1EG5 - chains A and B; structure by X-ray diffraction, 2.00 A resolution.

[Chain A (and B)]
Name: Aminotransferase
Source organism: Thermotoga maritima
Notes: engineered mutation(s): M1(MSE),M21(MSE),M38(MSE),M46(MSE),M106(MSE),M111(MSE),M146(MSE),M251(MSE),M265(MSE),M277(MSE),M338(MSE); chain B of this document is another copy of the same molecule, construct and numbering; everything in this record applies to it too
UniProtKB: Q9X218 (Q9X218_THEMA); numbering as in UniProt (aligned over 1-384)
Sequence (384 residues; each row starts with the number of its first residue):
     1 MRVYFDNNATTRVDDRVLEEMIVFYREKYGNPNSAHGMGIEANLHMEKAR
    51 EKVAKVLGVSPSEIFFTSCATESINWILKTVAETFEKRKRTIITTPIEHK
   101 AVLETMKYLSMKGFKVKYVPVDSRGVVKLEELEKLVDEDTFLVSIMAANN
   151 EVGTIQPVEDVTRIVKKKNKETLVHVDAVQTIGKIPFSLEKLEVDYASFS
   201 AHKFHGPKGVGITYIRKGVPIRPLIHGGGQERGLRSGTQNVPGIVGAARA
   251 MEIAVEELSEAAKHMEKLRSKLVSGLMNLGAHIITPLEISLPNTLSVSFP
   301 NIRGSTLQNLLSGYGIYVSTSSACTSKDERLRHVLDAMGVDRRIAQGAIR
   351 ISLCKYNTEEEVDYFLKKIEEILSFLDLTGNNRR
Disordered / not traced: 321-332, 377-384 (chain B: 321-331, 377-384)
Differences from the reference sequence: modified residue (1, 21, 38, 46, 106, 111, 146, 251, 265, 277, 338)
Modified residues: Mse-1, Mse-21, Mse-38, Mse-46, Mse-106, Mse-111, Mse-146, Mse-251, Mse-265, Mse-277, Mse-338 (selenomethionine; parent Met)
Glycans and other covalent adducts: pyridoxal phosphate (PLP) linked to Lys-203
Ligand contacts: pyridoxal phosphate (PLP): Cys-69, Ala-70, Thr-71, Ile-74, His-99, Ala-101, Mse-146, Ala-148, Asn-150, Asp-177, Val-179, Gln-180, Ser-200, His-202

[Chain A / chain B interface]
Residue-residue contacts (109; chain A residue first):
  Arg-2(A) with Glu-27(B); Mse-38(B)
  Tyr-4(A) with Tyr-29(B); Mse-38(B)
  Asp-6(A) with Ser-34(B), hydrogen bond; His-36(B), salt bridge
  Ala-9(A) with Asn-31(B)
  Thr-10(A) with Tyr-29(B); Gly-30(B); Asn-31(B)
  Arg-12(A) with Tyr-25(B); Arg-26(B), hydrogen bond (side chain-backbone); Tyr-29(B)
  Val-13(A) with Tyr-25(B)
  Asp-15(A) with Arg-26(B), salt bridge
  Leu-18(A) with Tyr-25(B), hydrophobic; Arg-26(B)
  Mse-21(A) with Tyr-25(B)
  Ile-22(A) with Ile-22(B), hydrophobic
  Tyr-25(A) with Arg-12(B); Val-13(B), hydrogen bond (backbone-backbone); Leu-18(B), hydrophobic; Mse-21(B); Tyr-25(B), hydrogen bond; Pro-207(B), hydrophobic
  Arg-26(A) with Arg-12(B), hydrogen bond (backbone-side chain); Asp-15(B), salt bridge; Leu-18(B)
  Tyr-29(A) with Tyr-4(B); Thr-10(B); Arg-12(B); Lys-208(B), hydrogen bond (backbone-side chain)
  Gly-30(A) with Thr-10(B); Lys-208(B)
  Asn-31(A) with Ala-9(B); Thr-10(B)
  Ser-34(A) with Asp-6(B), hydrogen bond; Ala-9(B)
  Ala-35(A) with Gln-308(B)
  His-36(A) with Asp-6(B), salt bridge; Gln-308(B); Ser-312(B); Tyr-317(B); Val-318(B)
  Gly-37(A) with Ser-312(B), hydrogen bond (backbone-side chain); Tyr-317(B)
  Mse-38(A) with Arg-2(B); Tyr-4(B); Tyr-317(B), hydrophobic
  Ser-68(A) with Ser-68(B); Arg-235(B), hydrogen bond
  Thr-71(A) with Ile-225(B); His-226(B); Gly-237(B)
  Asn-75(A) with Leu-224(B); Ile-225(B); His-226(B), hydrogen bond (side chain-backbone)
  Lys-79(A) with Leu-224(B), hydrogen bond (side chain-backbone); His-226(B), hydrogen bond
  Glu-83(A) with Tyr-108(B), hydrogen bond; Lys-112(B), salt bridge
  Glu-86(A) with Lys-112(B), salt bridge
  Lys-100(A) with Gly-227(B)
  Ala-101(A) with His-226(B); Gly-227(B)
  Glu-104(A) with His-226(B); Gly-227(B)
  Thr-105(A) with His-226(B)
  Tyr-108(A) with Glu-83(B), hydrogen bond; His-226(B)
  Lys-112(A) with Glu-83(B), salt bridge
  His-202(A) with Thr-238(B), hydrogen bond
  Pro-207(A) with Tyr-25(B), hydrophobic
  Lys-208(A) with Tyr-29(B), hydrogen bond (side chain-backbone); Gly-30(B); Gln-239(B); Asn-240(B)
  Leu-224(A) with Asn-75(B); Lys-79(B), hydrogen bond (backbone-side chain); Ile-225(B), hydrophobic
  Ile-225(A) with Thr-71(B); Asn-75(B); Leu-224(B), hydrophobic
  His-226(A) with Thr-71(B); Asn-75(B); Lys-79(B), hydrogen bond; Ala-101(B); Glu-104(B); Thr-105(B); Tyr-108(B)
  Gly-227(A) with Lys-100(B); Ala-101(B); Glu-104(B)
  Arg-235(A) with Ser-68(B), hydrogen bond
  Ser-236(A) with Thr-71(B)
  Gly-237(A) with Cys-69(B); Thr-71(B)
  Thr-238(A) with His-202(B), hydrogen bond
  Gln-239(A) with Lys-208(B)
  Asn-240(A) with Lys-208(B); Gly-209(B)
  Gln-308(A) with Ala-35(B); His-36(B)
  Ser-312(A) with His-36(B); Gly-37(B), hydrogen bond (side chain-backbone)
  Tyr-317(A) with His-36(B); Gly-37(B); Mse-38(B), hydrophobic
  Val-318(A) with His-36(B)
Other interface residues (no listed pair), chain A (59 interface residues in all): Thr-11, Glu-41, Cys-69, Glu-72, Gly-209, Pro-223, Gly-228, Val-241, Pro-242
Other interface residues (no listed pair), chain B (59 interface residues in all): Thr-11, Glu-72, Glu-86, Pro-223, Gly-228, Ser-236, Val-241, Pro-242

[Summary]
Chain A and chain B each contribute 59 residues to their interface; the contacts include 21 hydrogen bonds and
7 salt bridges. Among the polar pairs are Asp-6(A)/His-36(B), Asp-15(A)/Arg-26(B) and Glu-83(A)/Lys-112(B).
Covalently linked pyridoxal phosphate: at Lys-203(A).
Chain A and chain B are both Aminotransferase (Thermotoga maritima); the structure, Nifs-like protein, was
determined by X-ray diffraction together with 1ECX from the same study.
